PDB entry 7Q3N | electron microscopy, 7.40 A resolution (low resolution: residue-level contacts below are approximate; hydrogen-bond / salt-bridge calls are withheld) | chains U and F

== Chain U ==
Name: Uromodulin
Organism: Homo sapiens
UniProt: P07911 (UROM_HUMAN); residue numbers follow UniProt; this construct covers 25-587
Amino-acid sequence (563 residues; row label = number of the first residue in the row):
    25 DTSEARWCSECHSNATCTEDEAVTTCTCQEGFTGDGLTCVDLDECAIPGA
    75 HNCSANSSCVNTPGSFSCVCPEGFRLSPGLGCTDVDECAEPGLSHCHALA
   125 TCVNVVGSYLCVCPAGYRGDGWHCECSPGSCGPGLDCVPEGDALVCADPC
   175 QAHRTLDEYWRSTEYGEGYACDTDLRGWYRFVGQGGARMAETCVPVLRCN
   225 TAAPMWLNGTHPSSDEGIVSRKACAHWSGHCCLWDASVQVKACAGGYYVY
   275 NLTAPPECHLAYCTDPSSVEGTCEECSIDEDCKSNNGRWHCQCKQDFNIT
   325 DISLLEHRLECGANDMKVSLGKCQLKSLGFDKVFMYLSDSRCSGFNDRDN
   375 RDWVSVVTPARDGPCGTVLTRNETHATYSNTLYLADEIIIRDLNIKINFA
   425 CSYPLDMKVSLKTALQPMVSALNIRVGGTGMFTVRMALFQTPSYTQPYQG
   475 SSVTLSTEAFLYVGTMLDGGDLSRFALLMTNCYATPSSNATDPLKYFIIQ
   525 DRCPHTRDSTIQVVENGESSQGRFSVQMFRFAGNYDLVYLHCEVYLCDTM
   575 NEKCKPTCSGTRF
Not modelled in the structure: 317-587
Disulfides: C32-C41, C35-C50, C52-C63, C69-C83, C77-C92, C94-C106, C112-C126, C120-C135, C137-C148, C150-C161, C155-C170, C174-C267, C195-C282, C217-C255, C223-C287, C248-C256, C297-C306, C300-C315
Covalent attachments: glycan linked to N76, N275; N-acetylglucosamine (NAG) linked to N80, N232
What the authors report for this chain:
  - post-translational modification sites: N275
  - disease-associated variants - D172H, P173L, P173R, C174R, R185C, R185G, R185H, R185L, R185S, C195F, C195Y, D196N, D196Y, W202C, W202S, R204G, R204P, C223R, C223Y, C267F, V273F, V273L, Y274C, Y274H, C287F (citing earlier work)

== Chain F ==
Name: Type 1 fimbiral adhesin FimH
Organism: Escherichia coli (strain UTI89 / UPEC)
UniProt: Q1R2J4 (Q1R2J4_ECOUT); residues 1-159 here correspond to UniProt positions 22-180 (UniProt number = residue number + 21)
Amino-acid sequence (172 residues; each row starts with the number of its first residue):
     1 FACKTANGTAIPIGGGSANVYVNLAPVVNVGQNLVVDLSTQIFCHNDYPE
    51 TITDYVTLQRGAAYGGVLSSFSGTVKYNGSSYPFPTTSETPRVVYNSRTD
   101 KPWPVALYLTPVSSAGGVAIKAGSLIAVLILRQTNNYNSDDFQFVWNIYA
   151 NNDVVVPTGSHHWGHHHHHHHH
Not modelled in the structure: 160-172
Differences from the reference sequence: engineered mutation V27 (Ala48 in Q1R2J4); expression tag (160-172)
Disulfides: C3-C44

== Interface between chain U and chain F ==
Contacting residue pairs (3):
  R142(U) - D140(F)
  R142(U) - F142(F)
  S261(U) - Y48(F)
Also at the interface, not in a pair above, chain U (3 interface residues in all): Q263
Also at the interface, not in a pair above, chain F (4 interface residues in all): N138

== In short ==
Chain U and chain F form an interface of 3 and 4 residues respectively. N-acetylglucosamine is covalently
linked to N80(U) and N232(U). The paper reports a modification site at N275(U).
Chain U is Uromodulin (Homo sapiens) and chain F is Type 1 fimbiral adhesin FimH (Escherichia coli (strain
UTI89 / UPEC)); the structure, Cryo-EM of the complex between human uromodulin (UMOD)/Tamm-Horsfall protein
(THP) and the FimH lectin domain from ..., was determined by electron microscopy (same publication as 7P6R,
7P6S, 7P6T and 7PFP).
